Entry 3DRU (X-ray diffraction, 3.20 A resolution); this record covers chain A.

== Chain A ==
Protein: Alpha-1-antitrypsin
Source organism: Homo sapiens
UniProtKB: P01009 (A1AT_HUMAN); residues 2-394 here correspond to UniProt positions 26-418 (UniProt number = residue number + 24)
Sequence (404 residues; numbered -9 to 394; the number before each row is that of its first residue; numbers below 1 keep their minus sign (Met-9 is residue -9)):
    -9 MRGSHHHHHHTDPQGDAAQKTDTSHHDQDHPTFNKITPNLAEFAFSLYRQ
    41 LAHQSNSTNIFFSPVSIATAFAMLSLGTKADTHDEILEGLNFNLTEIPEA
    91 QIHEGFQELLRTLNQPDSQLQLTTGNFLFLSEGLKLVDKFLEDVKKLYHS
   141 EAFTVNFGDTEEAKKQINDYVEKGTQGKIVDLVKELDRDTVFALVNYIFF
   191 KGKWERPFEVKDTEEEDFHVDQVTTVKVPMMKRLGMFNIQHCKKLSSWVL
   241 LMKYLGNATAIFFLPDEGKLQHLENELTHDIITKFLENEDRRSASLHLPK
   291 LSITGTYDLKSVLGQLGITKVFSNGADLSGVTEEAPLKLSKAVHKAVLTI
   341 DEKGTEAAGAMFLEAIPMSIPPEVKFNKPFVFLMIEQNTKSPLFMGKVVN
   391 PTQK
Disordered / not traced: -9 to 23, 349-356
Sequence notes: expression tag (-9 to 1); engineered mutation Phe117 (Gly141 in P01009)
Reported in the primary citation:
  - mutagenesis - G117F (4.3 M urea): increased stability in response to urea
  - contacts within the chain: Phe117-Phe119 (pi stacking), Phe117-Phe143 (pi stacking), Phe117-Tyr187 (pi stacking), Phe119-Tyr160 (pi stacking), Phe143-Tyr160 (pi stacking)
  - conformationally variable residues (order/disorder transition, side-chain flip): Tyr160, Gly349 to Ile356
  - mutagenesis - G117F/E342K: increased expression
  - disease-associated variants - E342K: decreased expression (citing earlier work)

== Overview ==
From the paper: G117F increases stability in response to urea; conformational variability at Tyr160 and
Gly349; 3 substitutions were tested in all.
Chain A is Alpha-1-antitrypsin (Homo sapiens); the structure, Crystal Structure of Gly117Phe
Alpha1-Antitrypsin, was determined by X-ray diffraction (same publication as 3DRM).
